PDB entry 3QHW | X-ray diffraction, 1.91 A resolution | chains A and B of the 4 polymer chains in the assembly

== Chain A ==
Name: Cell division protein kinase 2
From: Homo sapiens
Notes: EC 2.7.11.22
UniProt: P24941 (CDK2_HUMAN); numbering as in UniProt (aligned over 1-296)
Sequence (298 residues; each row starts with the number of its first residue; numbers below 1 keep their minus sign (Gly-1 is residue -1)):
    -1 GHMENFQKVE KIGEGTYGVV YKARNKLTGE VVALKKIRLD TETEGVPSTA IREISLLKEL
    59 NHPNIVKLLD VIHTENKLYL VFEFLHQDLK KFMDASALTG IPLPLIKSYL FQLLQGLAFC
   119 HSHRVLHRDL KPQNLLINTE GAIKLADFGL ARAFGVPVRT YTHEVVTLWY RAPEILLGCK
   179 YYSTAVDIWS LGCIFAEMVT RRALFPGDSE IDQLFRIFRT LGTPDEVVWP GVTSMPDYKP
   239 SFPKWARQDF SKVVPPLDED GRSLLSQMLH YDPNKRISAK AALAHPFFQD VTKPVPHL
Modified residues: Thr160 (phosphothreonine; TPO)
Construct notes: expression tag (-1 to 0)
Bound ions: Mg2+ site 1: Asn132, Asp145 (together with ADP); Mg2+ site 2: Asp145 (together with ADP)
Small-molecule neighbours:
  - ADP (adenosine-5'-diphosphate): Ile10, Gly11, Glu12, Gly13, Thr14, Tyr15, Gly16, Val18, Ala31, Lys33, Val64, Phe80, Glu81, Phe82, Leu83, Asp86, Lys89, Gln131, Asn132, Leu134, Asp145
  - trifluoromagnesate (MGF): Gly13, Thr14, Tyr15, Asp127, Lys129, Gln131, Asn132, Asp145
Swiss-Prot annotation at these positions:
  - active site: Asp127 (Proton acceptor)
  - binding site (ATP): Ile10 to Val18, Lys33, Glu81 to Leu83, Asp86, Lys129 to Asn132, Asp145
  - binding site (Mg(2+)): Asn132, Asp145
  - site (CDK7 binding): Lys9, Lys88, Lys89, Leu166
  - modified residue: Met1 (N-acetylmethionine), Lys6 (N6-acetyllysine), Thr14 (Phosphothreonine), Tyr15 (Phosphotyrosine), Tyr19 (Phosphotyrosine), Thr160 (Phosphothreonine)
  - natural variant: Pro45 (P45L: In a glioblastoma multiforme sample)
  - mutagenesis: Lys9 (K9F: Reduced phosphorylation by CAK), Thr14 (T14A: 2-fold increase in activity), Tyr15 (Y15F: 2-fold increase in activity), Lys88 to Lys89 (Reduced phosphorylation by CAK), Thr160 (T160A: Abolishes activity), Leu166 (L166R: Reduced phosphorylation by CAK and reduced kinase activity)
Reported in the primary citation:
  - Mg2+ coordination: Asp145
  - catalytic residues: Asp127, Lys129 (proposed by the authors, not directly observed)
  - post-translational modification sites: Thr14, Tyr15 (citing earlier work)

== Chain B ==
Name: Cyclin-A2
From: Mus musculus
UniProt: P51943 (CCNA2_MOUSE); residues 173-432 here correspond to UniProt positions 163-422 (UniProt number = residue number - 10)
Sequence (261 residues; row label = number of the first residue in the row):
   172 SNEVPDYQED IHTYLREMEV KCKPKVGYMK RQPDITNSMR AILVDWLVEV GEEYKLQNET
   232 LHLAVNYIDR FLSSMSVLRG KLQLVGTAAM LLASKFEEIY PPEVAEFVYI TDDTYSKKQV
   292 LRMEHLVLKV LAFDLAAPTV NQFLTQYFLH LQPANCKVES LAMFLGELSL IDADPYLKYL
   352 PSLIAGAAFH LALYTVTGQS WPESLAQQTG YTLESLKPCL VDLHQTYLKA PQHAQQSIRE
   412 KYKHSKYHSV SLLNPPETLS V
Construct notes: expression tag (172)
Small-molecule neighbours: (2R,3S)-1,4-dimercaptobutane-2,3-diol (DTU): Met189, Lys192, Cys193, Arg241, Asp305, Ala308

== Interface between chain A and chain B ==
Pairs across the interface - 73 pairs, chain A then chain B:
  Thr41(A) - Lys288(B)  hydrogen bond (backbone-side chain)
  Glu42(A) - Lys266(B)  hydrogen bond (backbone-side chain)
  Glu42(A) - Glu274(B)
  Glu42(A) - Val275(B)  hydrogen bond (side chain-backbone)
  Gly43(A) - Lys266(B)
  Gly43(A) - Leu292(B)
  Gly43(A) - Glu295(B)
  Val44(A) - Lys266(B)  hydrogen bond (backbone-side chain)
  Val44(A) - Glu295(B)  hydrogen bond (backbone-side chain)
  Val44(A) - Leu299(B)  hydrophobic
  Ser46(A) - Lys266(B)  hydrogen bond (side chain-backbone)
  Ile49(A) - Leu263(B)  hydrophobic
  Ile49(A) - Lys266(B)
  Ile49(A) - Leu306(B)  hydrophobic
  Arg50(A) - Lys266(B)
  Arg50(A) - Phe267(B)  hydrogen bond (side chain-backbone)
  Arg50(A) - Glu269(B)  hydrogen bond (side chain-backbone)
  Ile52(A) - Phe304(B)  hydrophobic
  Ser53(A) - Phe267(B)
  Ser53(A) - Phe304(B)
  Ser53(A) - Leu306(B)
  Leu54(A) - Ala307(B)  hydrophobic
  Lys56(A) - Ala303(B)  hydrogen bond (side chain-backbone)
  Lys56(A) - Asp305(B)  salt bridge
  Glu57(A) - Tyr185(B)  hydrogen bond
  Glu57(A) - Met189(B)
  Glu57(A) - Ala307(B)
  His71(A) - His296(B)  hydrogen bond
  His71(A) - Phe304(B)
  Glu73(A) - Arg293(B)  salt bridge
  His119(A) - Tyr178(B)
  His119(A) - Ile182(B)
  Ser120(A) - Asp181(B)  hydrogen bond
  Ser120(A) - Ile182(B)
  His121(A) - Tyr185(B)
  Arg122(A) - Ile182(B)
  Arg122(A) - Tyr185(B)
  Arg122(A) - Ala307(B)  hydrogen bond (side chain-backbone)
  Arg150(A) - Glu268(B)  salt bridge
  Arg150(A) - Glu269(B)
  Arg150(A) - Ile270(B)
  Phe152(A) - Tyr178(B)  hydrophobic
  Phe152(A) - Ile182(B)  hydrophobic
  Val154(A) - Val175(B)  hydrophobic
  Val154(A) - Gln179(B)
  Val154(A) - Ile182(B)  hydrophobic
  Val154(A) - Thr316(B)  hydrogen bond (backbone-side chain)
  Val154(A) - Gln317(B)  hydrogen bond (backbone-backbone)
  Val154(A) - Leu320(B)  hydrophobic
  Pro155(A) - Asn173(B)
  Pro155(A) - Val175(B)  hydrophobic
  Pro155(A) - Thr316(B)
  Val156(A) - Asn173(B)  hydrogen bond (backbone-side chain)
  Arg157(A) - Gln228(B)  hydrogen bond
  Arg157(A) - Glu268(B)  salt bridge
  Thr158(A) - Ile270(B)
  Tyr159(A) - Ile270(B)
  Thr160(A) - Glu269(B)
  Thr160(A) - Ile270(B)
  Tyr179(A) - Ser172(B)
  Tyr179(A) - Asn173(B)
  Ser181(A) - Tyr178(B)
  Thr182(A) - Glu174(B)  hydrogen bond
  Thr182(A) - Tyr178(B)  hydrogen bond
  Ala183(A) - Glu174(B)
  Pro271(A) - Glu174(B)
  Asn272(A) - Ser172(B)
  Asn272(A) - Asn173(B)
  Asn272(A) - Glu174(B)
  Ser276(A) - Asp177(B)  hydrogen bond
  Lys278(A) - Asp177(B)  hydrogen bond (side chain-backbone)
  Lys278(A) - Asp181(B)  salt bridge
  Ala279(A) - Asp177(B)
Also at the interface, not in a pair above, chain A (41 interface residues in all): Val69, Thr72, Leu76, Ala151, Cys177
Also at the interface, not in a pair above, chain B (35 interface residues in all): Leu186

== Overview ==
The interface between chain A and chain B involves 41 residues on one side and 35 on the other, with 21
hydrogen bonds and 5 salt bridges. Polar contacts include Lys56(A)-Asp305(B), Glu73(A)-Arg293(B) and
Arg150(A)-Glu268(B). Ligands of chain A: ADP and trifluoromagnesate. The paper reports catalytic residues
Asp127(A) and Lys129(A); Mg2+ coordination by Asp145(A).
Here chain A is Cell division protein kinase 2 (Homo sapiens) and chain B is Cyclin-A2 (Mus musculus). Entry
3QHW (Structure of a pCDK2/CyclinA transition-state mimic) was determined by X-ray diffraction (same
publication as 3QHR).
